2EB4 - chains A and B of the 5 polymer chains in the assembly; structure by X-ray diffraction, 1.60 A resolution.

Chain A (and B):
Protein: 2-oxo-hept-3-ene-1,7-dioate hydratase
Source organism: Escherichia coli
Notes: EC 4.2.1.-; chain B of this document is another copy of the same molecule, construct and numbering; everything in this record applies to it too
Reference sequence: Q46982 (Q46982_ECOLI); residues 1-267 here = UniProt positions 1-267
Sequence (267 residues; row label = number of the first residue in the row):
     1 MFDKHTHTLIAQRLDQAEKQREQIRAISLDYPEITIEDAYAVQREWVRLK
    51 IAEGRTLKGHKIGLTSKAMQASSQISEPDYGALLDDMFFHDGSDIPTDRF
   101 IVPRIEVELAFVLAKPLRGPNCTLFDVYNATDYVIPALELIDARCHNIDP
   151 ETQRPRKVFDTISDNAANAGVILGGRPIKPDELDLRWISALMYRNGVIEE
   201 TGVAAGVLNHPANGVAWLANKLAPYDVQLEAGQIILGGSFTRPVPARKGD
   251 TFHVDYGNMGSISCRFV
Disordered / not traced: 149-154 (chain B: 151-152)
Ion coordination: Na+ near Gln70 (its only coordinating residue here)

How chain A and chain B interact:
Residue-residue contacts (17):
  Asp91(A) with Asn209(B)
  Val112(A) with Phe125(B), hydrophobic
  Asp132(A) with Asn129(B), hydrogen bond
  Tyr133(A) with Phe125(B), hydrophobic; Tyr128(B); Asn129(B), hydrogen bond; Asp181(B)
  Ile135(A) with Leu124(B), hydrophobic; Phe125(B), hydrophobic
  Gly175(A) with Arg186(B); His210(B)
  Arg176(A) with Asp184(B)
  Pro177(A) with Leu124(B), hydrophobic; Tyr128(B); His210(B)
  Gly260(A) with Arg186(B)
  Ser261(A) with Arg186(B)
Interface residues without a listed pair, chain A (14 interface residues in all): Gly92, Leu173, Lys179, Asn258

In short:
The interface between chain A and chain B involves 14 residues on one side and 9 on the other; the contacts
include 2 hydrogen bonds. Polar pairs include Asp132(A)-Asn129(B) and Tyr133(A)-Asn129(B).
Both chains are 2-oxo-hept-3-ene-1,7-dioate hydratase (Escherichia coli). Entry 2EB4 (Crystal structure of
apo-HpcG) was determined by X-ray diffraction together with 2EB5 and 2EB6 from the same study.
